PDB entry 4UZC | X-ray diffraction, 3.70 A resolution | chains A and B of the 4 polymer chains in the assembly

# Chain A (and B)
Molecule: Orf 73
From: Human herpesvirus 8
Notes: fragment: c-terminal domain, residues 1013-1149; chain B of this document is another copy of the same molecule, construct and numbering; everything in this record applies to it too
UniProt: Q76SB0 (Q76SB0_HHV8); residue numbers follow UniProt; this construct covers 1013-1149
Amino-acid sequence (139 residues; numbered 1011 to 1149; the number before each row is that of its first residue):
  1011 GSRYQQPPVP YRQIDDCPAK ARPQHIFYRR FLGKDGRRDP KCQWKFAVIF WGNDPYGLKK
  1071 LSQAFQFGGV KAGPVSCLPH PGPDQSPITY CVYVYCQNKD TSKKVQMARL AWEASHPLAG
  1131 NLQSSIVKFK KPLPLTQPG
Not modelled in the structure: 1011-1013, 1148-1149
Differences from the reference sequence: expression tag (1011-1012)
Reported in the primary citation:
  - mutagenesis - R1013G/Y1014N/Q1016D/K1030D/R1032Q/K1055E/Y1066S/K1069E/K1070Q/K1109E/K1138E: abolished binding to DNA
  - self-association interface (contacts with another copy of this molecule): Ala1121

# How chain A and chain B interact
Contacting residue pairs (17; chain A residue first):
  Phe1037(A) with Ala1121(B); Ser1125(B)
  Arg1040(A) with Glu1123(B), hydrogen bond (side chain-backbone); Ala1124(B), hydrogen bond (side chain-backbone); His1126(B); Pro1127(B)
  Phe1041(A) with Met1117(B), hydrophobic; Ala1121(B), hydrophobic
  Met1117(A) with Met1117(B), hydrophobic
  Ala1121(A) with Phe1041(B), hydrophobic; Ala1121(B), hydrophobic
  Glu1123(A) with Arg1040(B), hydrogen bond (backbone-side chain)
  Ala1124(A) with Arg1040(B), hydrogen bond (backbone-side chain)
  Ser1125(A) with Phe1037(B); Ser1125(B), hydrogen bond
  His1126(A) with Arg1040(B)
  Pro1127(A) with Arg1040(B)
Other interface residues (no listed pair), chain A (11 interface residues in all): Leu1120
Other interface residues (no listed pair), chain B (11 interface residues in all): Leu1120

# Overview
The chain A/chain B interface involves 11 residues from each chain, with 5 hydrogen bonds. Among the polar
pairs are Arg1040(A)-Glu1123(B), Arg1040(A)-Ala1124(B) and Ser1125(A)-Ser1125(B). From the paper:
R1013G/Y1014N/Q1016D/K1030D/R1032Q/K1055E/Y1066S/K1069E/K1070Q/K1109E/K1138E of chain A abolish binding to
DNA; a self-association interface involving Ala1121(A).
Chain A and chain B are both Orf 73 (Human herpesvirus 8); the structure, KSHV LANA (ORF73) C-terminal domain,
spiral: hexagonal crystal form, was determined by X-ray diffraction, deposited together with 4UZB.
